Entry 4QV7 (X-ray diffraction, 2.60 A resolution); this record covers chains K and W of the 28 polymer chains in the assembly.

# Chain K
Molecule: Proteasome subunit beta type-5
Source organism: Saccharomyces cerevisiae
Notes: EC 3.4.25.1
Reference sequence: P30656 (PSB5_YEAST); residues 1-212 here correspond to UniProt positions 76-287 (UniProt number = residue number + 75)
Sequence (212 residues; each row starts with the number of its first residue):
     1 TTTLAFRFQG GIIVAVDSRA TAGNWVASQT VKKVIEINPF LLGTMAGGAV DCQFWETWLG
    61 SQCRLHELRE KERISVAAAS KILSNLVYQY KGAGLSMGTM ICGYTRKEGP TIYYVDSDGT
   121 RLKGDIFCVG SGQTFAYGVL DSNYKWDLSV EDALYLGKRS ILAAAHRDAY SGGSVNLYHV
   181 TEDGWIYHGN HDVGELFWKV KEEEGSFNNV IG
Sequence notes: engineered mutation Val50 (Ala125 in P30656)
Metal / ion sites: Mg2+ site 1 near Ile82 (its only coordinating residue here); Mg2+ site 2: Ala165, Asp168, Ser171 (shared with Asp204(W) of chain W)

# Chain W
Molecule: Proteasome subunit beta type-3
Source organism: Saccharomyces cerevisiae
Notes: EC 3.4.25.1
Reference sequence: P25451 (PSB3_YEAST); residues 0-204 here correspond to UniProt positions 1-205 (UniProt number = residue number + 1)
Sequence (205 residues; row label = number of the first residue in the row; numbering starts at 0):
     0 MSDPSSINGG IVVAMTGKDC VAIACDLRLG SQSLGVSNKF EKIFHYGHVF LGITGLATDV
    60 TTLNEMFRYK TNLYKLKEER AIEPETFTQL VSSSLYERRF GPYFVGPVVA GINSKSGKPF
   120 IAGFDLIGCI DEAKDFIVSG TASDQLFGMC ESLYEPNLEP EDLFETISQA LLNAADRDAL
   180 SGWGAVVYII KKDEVVKRYL KMRQD
Unresolved in the structure: 0
Metal / ion sites: Mg2+: Asp204 (shared with Ala165(K), Asp168(K), Ser171(K) of chain K)
Swiss-Prot annotation at these positions:
  - modified residue: Ser30 (Phosphoserine)
  - cross-link: Lys69 (Glycyl lysine isopeptide (Lys-Gly) (interchain with G-Cter in ubiquitin))

# Interface between chain K and chain W
Contacting residue pairs (43):
  Arg19(K) with Asp204(W), salt bridge
  Asn24(K) with Ser5(W); Asp177(W); Ala178(W), hydrogen bond (backbone-backbone); Leu179(W)
  Trp25(K) with Gln144(W); Arg176(W)
  Val26(K) with Arg176(W), hydrogen bond (backbone-side chain); Asp177(W); Ala178(W)
  Ala27(K) with Arg176(W), hydrogen bond (backbone-side chain)
  Ser28(K) with Arg176(W)
  Gln29(K) with Asp175(W), hydrogen bond (side chain-backbone)
  Phe135(K) with Leu33(W), hydrophobic
  Ala165(K) with Asp204(W)
  His166(K) with Trp182(W), hydrogen bond (backbone-side chain); Gln203(W), hydrogen bond (side chain-backbone)
  Arg167(K) with Ser32(W); Leu33(W); Gly34(W), hydrogen bond (side chain-backbone)
  Asp168(K) with Ser32(W)
  Ala169(K) with Arg27(W); Ser32(W), hydrogen bond (backbone-backbone); Ala178(W)
  Tyr170(K) with Ser32(W); Ala178(W), hydrophobic
  Ser171(K) with Asp204(W)
  Gly172(K) with Asp204(W)
  Gly173(K) with Arg202(W), hydrogen bond (backbone-side chain); Asp204(W), hydrogen bond (backbone-side chain)
  Asp192(K) with Arg202(W), salt bridge
  Val193(K) with Asp204(W)
  Gly194(K) with Arg202(W)
  Phe197(K) with Gln203(W)
  Trp198(K) with Lys200(W); Met201(W); Gln203(W)
  Asn209(K) with Asn37(W); Lys38(W), hydrogen bond (backbone-side chain)
  Val210(K) with Asn37(W); Gln203(W)
  Ile211(K) with Lys38(W)
  Gly212(K) with Lys200(W)
Also at the interface, not in a pair above, chain K (27 interface residues in all): Thr21
Also at the interface, not in a pair above, chain W (22 interface residues in all): Gln31, Val35, Thr140

# Summary
Chain K and chain W form an interface of 27 and 22 residues respectively; the contacts include 11 hydrogen
bonds and 2 salt bridges. Polar contacts include Arg19(K)-Asp204(W), Asp192(K)-Arg202(W) and
Val26(K)-Arg176(W). Ala165(K), Asp168(K), Ser171(K) and Asp204(W) form the Mg2+ site.
Chain K is Proteasome subunit beta type-5 and chain W is Proteasome subunit beta type-3, both from
Saccharomyces cerevisiae; the structure, yCP beta5-A50V mutant, was determined by X-ray diffraction (same
publication as 4QUX, 4QUY, 4QV0, 4QV1, 4QV3, 4QV4 and 42 further entries).
